3VM1 - chain A; structure by X-ray diffraction, 1.50 A resolution.

== Chain A ==
Molecule: Nitrite reductase
Organism: Nicotiana tabacum
Notes: EC 1.7.7.1
Reference sequence: Q76KB0 (Q76KB0_TOBAC); residues -6 to 555 here correspond to UniProt positions 19-580 (UniProt number = residue number + 25)
Chain sequence (584 residues; each row starts with the number of its first residue; numbers below 1 keep their minus sign (Met-28 is residue -28)):
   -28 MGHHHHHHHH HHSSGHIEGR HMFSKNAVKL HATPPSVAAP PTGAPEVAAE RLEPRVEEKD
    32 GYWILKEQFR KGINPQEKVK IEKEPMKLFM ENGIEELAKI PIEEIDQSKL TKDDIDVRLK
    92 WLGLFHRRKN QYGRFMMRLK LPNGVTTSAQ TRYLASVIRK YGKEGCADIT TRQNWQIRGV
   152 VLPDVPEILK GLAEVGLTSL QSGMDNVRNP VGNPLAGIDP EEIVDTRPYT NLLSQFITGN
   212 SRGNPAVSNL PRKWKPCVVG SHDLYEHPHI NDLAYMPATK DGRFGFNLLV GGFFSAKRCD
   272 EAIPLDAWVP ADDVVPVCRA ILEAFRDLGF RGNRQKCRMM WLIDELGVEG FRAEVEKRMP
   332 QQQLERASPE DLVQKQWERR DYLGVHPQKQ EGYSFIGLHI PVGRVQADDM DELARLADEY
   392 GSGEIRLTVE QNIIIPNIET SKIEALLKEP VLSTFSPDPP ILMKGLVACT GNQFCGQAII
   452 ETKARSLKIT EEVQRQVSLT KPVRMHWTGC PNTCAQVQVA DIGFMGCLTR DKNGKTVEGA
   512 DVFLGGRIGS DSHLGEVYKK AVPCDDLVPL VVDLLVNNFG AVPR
Disordered / not traced: -28 to 17
Differences from the reference sequence: expression tag (-28 to -7); engineered mutation Lys226 (Asn251 in Q76KB0); conflict Arg290 (Lys315 in Q76KB0)
Ion coordination: K+: Ile371, Glu401, Gln402, Asn403; 4Fe-4S cluster Fe: Cys440, Cys446, Cys481, Cys485; siroheme Fe: Cys485 (together with bicarbonate ion)
Ligand contacts:
  - bicarbonate ion (BCT): Phe96, Arg109, Gly174, Arg179, Lys224
  - 4Fe-4S cluster (SF4): Cys440, Thr441, Gly442, Cys446, Gln448, Ala449, Thr479, Gly480, Cys481, Asn483, Thr484, Cys485
  - siroheme (SRM): Lys91, Phe96, Arg98, Met107, Arg109, Ile140, Thr141, Thr142, Arg143, Asn145, Gln147, Arg149, Ser173, Arg179, Arg223, Lys224, Lys226, Ile241, Phe264, Phe265, Ser266, Gln306, Arg309, Gln402, Ala439, Cys440, Thr441, Phe445, Cys446, Gly447, Gln448, Asn483, Thr484, Cys485, Gln487

== In short ==
Ligands of chain A: siroheme, 4Fe-4S cluster and bicarbonate ion. The K+ site is built by Ile371, Glu401,
Gln402 and Asn403. The 4Fe-4S cluster Fe site is built by Cys440, Cys446, Cys481 and Cys485.
Chain A is Nitrite reductase (Nicotiana tabacum); the structure, assimilatory nitrite reductase (Nii3) - N226K
mutant - HCO3 complex from tobacco leaf, was determined by X-ray diffraction together with 3VLX, 3VLY, 3VLZ
and 3VM0 from the same study.
